9ES5 - chains F and G of the 14 polymer chains in the assembly; structure by electron microscopy, 3.50 A resolution.

Chain F (and G):
Protein: 60 kDa heat shock protein, mitochondrial
Source organism: Homo sapiens
Notes: EC 3.6.4.9; chain G of this document is another copy of the same molecule, construct and numbering; everything in this record applies to it too
UniProt: P10809 (CH60_HUMAN); residues 3-549 here correspond to UniProt positions 27-573 (UniProt number = residue number + 24)
Amino-acid sequence (549 residues; numbered 1 to 549; the number before each row is that of its first residue):
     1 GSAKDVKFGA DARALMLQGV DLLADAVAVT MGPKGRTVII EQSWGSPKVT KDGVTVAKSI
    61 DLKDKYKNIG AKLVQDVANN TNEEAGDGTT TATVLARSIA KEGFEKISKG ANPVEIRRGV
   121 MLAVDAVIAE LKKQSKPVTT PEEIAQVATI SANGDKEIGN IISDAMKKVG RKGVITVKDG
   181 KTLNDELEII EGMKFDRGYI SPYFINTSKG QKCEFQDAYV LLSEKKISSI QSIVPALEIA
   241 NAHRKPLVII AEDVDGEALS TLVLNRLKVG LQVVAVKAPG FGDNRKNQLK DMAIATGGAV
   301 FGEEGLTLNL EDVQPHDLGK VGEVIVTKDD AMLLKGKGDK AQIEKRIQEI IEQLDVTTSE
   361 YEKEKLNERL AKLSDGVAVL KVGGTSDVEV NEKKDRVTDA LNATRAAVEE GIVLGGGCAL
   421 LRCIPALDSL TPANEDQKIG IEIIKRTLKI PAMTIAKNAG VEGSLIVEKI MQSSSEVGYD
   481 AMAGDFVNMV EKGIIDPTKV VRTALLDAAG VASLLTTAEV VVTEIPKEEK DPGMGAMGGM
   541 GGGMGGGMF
Unresolved in the structure: 529-549
Differences from the reference sequence: expression tag (1-2)
Ion coordination: K+: Thr-30, Lys-51, Thr-90 (together with ADP); Mg2+: Asp-87 (together with ADP)
Residues lining bound ligands: ADP (adenosine-5'-diphosphate): Thr-30, Met-31, Gly-32, Pro-33, Lys-51, Asp-87, Gly-88, Thr-89, Thr-90, Thr-91, Ile-150, Gly-415, Gly-416, Gly-417, Ile-455, Tyr-479, Asp-480, Ala-481, Met-482, Ile-494, Asp-496
Swiss-Prot annotation at these positions:
  - binding site (ATP): Lys-51, Asp-87 to Thr-91, Gly-416, Asp-496
  - modified residue: Lys-7 (N6-succinyllysine), Ser-43 (Phosphoserine), Ser-46 (Phosphoserine), Lys-51 (N6-acetyllysine), Lys-58 (N6-acetyllysine), Lys-63 (N6-acetyllysine), Tyr-66 (Phosphotyrosine), Lys-67 (N6-acetyllysine), Lys-101 (N6-acetyllysine), Lys-106 (N6-acetyllysine), Lys-109 (N6-acetyllysine), Lys-132 (N6-acetyllysine), Lys-167 (N6-acetyllysine), Lys-178 (N6-acetyllysine), Lys-181 (N6-acetyllysine), Lys-194 (N6-acetyllysine), Lys-212 (N6-acetyllysine), Lys-225 (N6-acetyllysine), Lys-226 (N6-acetyllysine), Lys-245 (N6-acetyllysine) and 11 more in UniProt
  - cross-link: Lys-527 (Glycyl lysine isopeptide (Lys-Gly) (interchain with G-Cter in SUMO2))

Chain F / chain G interface:
Contacting residue pairs (65; chain F residue first):
  Leu-22(F) with Phe-8(G), hydrophobic
  Asp-25(F) with Phe-8(G)
  Ala-26(F) with Phe-8(G); Val-520(G), hydrophobic
  Val-29(F) with Val-520(G), hydrophobic
  Lys-34(F) with Asn-112(G)
  Gly-35(F) with Val-114(G)
  Arg-36(F) with Arg-13(G); Ile-107(G); Ser-108(G), hydrogen bond (side chain-backbone); Lys-109(G); Ala-111(G), hydrogen bond (side chain-backbone); Pro-113(G); Thr-517(G); Glu-519(G), salt bridge
  Thr-37(F) with Thr-517(G), hydrogen bond (side chain-backbone); Ala-518(G); Glu-519(G), hydrogen bond (backbone-backbone); Val-520(G)
  Val-38(F) with Val-520(G)
  Ile-39(F) with Met-16(G), hydrophobic; Ile-69(G), hydrophobic; Leu-515(G), hydrophobic; Ala-518(G), hydrophobic; Val-520(G), hydrogen bond (backbone-backbone); Val-521(G); Val-522(G), hydrogen bond (backbone-backbone)
  Ile-40(F) with Val-522(G)
  Glu-41(F) with Lys-65(G); Ile-69(G); Val-522(G), hydrogen bond (backbone-backbone); Thr-523(G); Glu-524(G), hydrogen bond (side chain-backbone)
  Ser-46(F) with Asp-76(G), hydrogen bond
  Pro-47(F) with Ile-69(G), hydrophobic; Lys-72(G)
  Val-49(F) with Leu-514(G), hydrophobic
  Ser-59(F) with Lys-4(G), hydrogen bond (backbone-side chain); Val-522(G)
  Asp-61(F) with Gly-1(G), hydrogen bond (side chain-backbone); Ser-2(G); Ala-3(G); Lys-4(G), salt bridge
  Leu-62(F) with Ala-3(G)
  Lys-63(F) with Ala-3(G)
  Asn-153(F) with Val-114(G); Arg-118(G), hydrogen bond (backbone-side chain)
  Tyr-203(F) with Glu-303(G)
  Lys-209(F) with Glu-352(G), salt bridge
  Gly-210(F) with Val-356(G)
  Gln-211(F) with Glu-352(G)
  Val-263(F) with Gly-305(G)
  Leu-264(F) with Gly-305(G)
  Leu-267(F) with Leu-306(G), hydrophobic
  Lys-268(F) with Leu-306(G)
  Thr-385(F) with Gly-510(G)
  Ser-386(F) with Asn-80(G); Val-511(G)
  Val-388(F) with Leu-514(G), hydrophobic
  Glu-389(F) with Arg-117(G), salt bridge; Gly-510(G); Leu-514(G)
  Met-482(F) with Asn-112(G); Glu-115(G); Arg-118(G)
Other interface residues (no listed pair), chain F (42 interface residues in all): Pro-33, Ser-43, Gly-45, Ile-60, Gly-154, Lys-181, Ser-208, Glu-392, Gly-460
Other interface residues (no listed pair), chain G (46 interface residues in all): Val-6, Leu-73, Glu-349, Gln-353, Thr-358, Leu-506, Asp-507

Overview:
The interface between chain F and chain G involves 42 residues on one side and 46 on the other; the contacts
include 12 hydrogen bonds and 4 salt bridges. Polar contacts include Arg-36(F)/Glu-519(G), Asp-61(F)/Lys-4(G)
and Lys-209(F)/Glu-352(G). Chain F binds ADP.
Both chains are 60 kDa heat shock protein, mitochondrial (Homo sapiens). Entry 9ES5 (ADP:BeF3-bound human
mitochondrial Hsp60-Hsp10 half-football complex) was determined by electron microscopy together with 9ES0,
9ES1, 9ES4, 9H5S and 9H5T from the same study.
